7SPJ - chains AB1 and EF2 of the 34 polymer chains in the assembly; structure by electron microscopy, 3.56 A resolution.

[Chain AB1]
Name: TraV
Source organism: Salmonella typhi
Reference sequence: Q8KNL2 (Q8KNL2_SALTI); residues 1-204 here = UniProt positions 1-204
Chain sequence (204 residues; row label = number of the first residue in the row):
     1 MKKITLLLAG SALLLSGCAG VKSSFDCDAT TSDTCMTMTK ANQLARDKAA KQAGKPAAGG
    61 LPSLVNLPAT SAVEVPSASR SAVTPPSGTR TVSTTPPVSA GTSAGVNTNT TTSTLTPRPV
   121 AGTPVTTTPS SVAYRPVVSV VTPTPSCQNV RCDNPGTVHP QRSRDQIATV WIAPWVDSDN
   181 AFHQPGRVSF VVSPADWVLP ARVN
Disordered / not traced: 1-17, 55-204

[Chain EF2]
Name: TraB
Source organism: Salmonella typhi
Reference sequence: Q8KNL7 (Q8KNL7_SALTI); residue numbers follow UniProt; this construct covers 1-453
Chain sequence (453 residues; row label = number of the first residue in the row):
     1 MANVNKVVRR RQVALLIALV LGIGAGGAGT WMVSEMNLKK APPAKAPKGE PAPDMTGVVN
    61 QSFDNKVQRS AIAEAQRLNK ETQTEIKKLR TEMGLVSRDL KGSQDRIREL EDQNQLLQTQ
   121 LEAGKNFDSL SAEPLPGALA SQGKPAPAGN VPPPTSFWPA GGGQAPAAPV MTPIQRPGMM
   181 DSQEFSLPDT GPKKPRFPWI SSGSFVEAIV VEGADANASV TGDKNTAPMQ LRLTGKVQMP
   241 NDEEFDLTGC FVTLEAWGDV SSERAIVRSR SISCKLGDDD IDQKIAGHVS FMGKNGIKGE
   301 VVMRNGQILL YAGGAGFLDG IGKGIEKASS TTVGVGATAS MSAADIGQAG LGGGVSSAAK
   361 TLSDYYIKRA EQYHPVIPIG AGNEVTLVFQ DGFQLETLEE ARAKAAARKK QNQPSASSTP
   421 AAMPGNTPDM LKQLQDFRVG DTVDPATGQV VTQ
Disordered / not traced: 1-193, 332-355, 414-453
Cystine bridges: Cys250-Cys274

[Interface between chain AB1 and chain EF2]
Pairs across the interface (9; chain AB1 residue first):
  Cys35(AB1) - Met292(EF2)
  Met36(AB1) - Gly293(EF2)
  Met38(AB1) - Phe205(EF2)  hydrophobic
  Met38(AB1) - Ser290(EF2)  hydrogen bond
  Met38(AB1) - Gly293(EF2)
  Met38(AB1) - Thr386(EF2)
  Met38(AB1) - Val388(EF2)  hydrophobic
  Thr39(AB1) - Phe205(EF2)
  Asn42(AB1) - Phe205(EF2)
Interface residues without a listed pair, chain AB1 (7 interface residues in all): Asp33, Arg46
Interface residues without a listed pair, chain EF2 (9 interface residues in all): Gln238, Asp242, Lys294

[Overview]
Chain AB1 and chain EF2 form an interface of 7 and 9 residues respectively; the contacts include 1 hydrogen
bond. The hydrogen-bonded pair is Met38(AB1)-Ser290(EF2).
Chain AB1 is TraV and chain EF2 is TraB, both from Salmonella typhi; the structure, Models for C17
reconstruction of Outer Membrane Core Complex (OMCC) of Type IV Secretion System (T4SS) ..., was determined by
electron microscopy (same publication as 7SPB, 7SPC, 7SPI and 7SPK).
